PDB entry 1ARU | X-ray diffraction, 1.60 A resolution | chain A

Chain A:
Name: Peroxidase
Organism: 'Arthromyces ramosus'
Notes: EC 1.11.1.7
UniProtKB: P28313 (PER_ARTRA); residues 1-344 here correspond to UniProt positions 21-364 (UniProt number = residue number + 20)
Amino-acid sequence (344 residues; row label = number of the first residue in the row):
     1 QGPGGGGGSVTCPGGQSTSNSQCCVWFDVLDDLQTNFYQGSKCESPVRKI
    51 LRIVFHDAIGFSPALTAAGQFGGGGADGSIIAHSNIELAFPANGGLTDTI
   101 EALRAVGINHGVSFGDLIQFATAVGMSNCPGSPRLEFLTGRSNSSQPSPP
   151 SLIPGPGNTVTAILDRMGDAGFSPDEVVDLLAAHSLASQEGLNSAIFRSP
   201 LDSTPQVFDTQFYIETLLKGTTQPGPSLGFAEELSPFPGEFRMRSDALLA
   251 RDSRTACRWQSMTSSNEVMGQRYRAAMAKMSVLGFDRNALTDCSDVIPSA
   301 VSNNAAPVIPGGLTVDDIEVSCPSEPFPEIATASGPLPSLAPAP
Not modelled in the structure: 1-8
Curated features (UniProtKB/Swiss-Prot):
  - active site: His-56 (Proton acceptor)
  - binding site (Ca(2+)): Asp-57, Gly-75, Asp-77, Ser-79, Ser-185, Asp-202, Thr-204, Val-207, Asp-209
  - binding site (heme b): His-184
  - site: Arg-52 (Transition state stabilizer)
  - modified residue: Gln-1 (Pyrrolidone carboxylic acid)
  - glycosylation: Asn-143 (N-linked (GlcNAc...) (high mannose) asparagine)
Disulfide bonds: Cys-12/Cys-24, Cys-23/Cys-293, Cys-43/Cys-129, Cys-257/Cys-322
Covalent attachments: N-acetylglucosamine (NAG) linked to Asn-143
Bound ions: Ca2+ site 1: Asp-57, Gly-75, Asp-77, Ser-79; heme Fe: His-184 (together with cyanide ion); Ca2+ site 2: Ser-185, Asp-202, Thr-204, Val-207, Asp-209
Ligand contacts:
  - cyanide ion (CYN): Arg-52, Phe-55, His-56, His-184
  - heme (HEM): Arg-48, Lys-49, Leu-51, Arg-52, Phe-55, Pro-154, Gly-155, Pro-156, Ile-163, Val-177, Leu-180, Leu-181, Ala-183, His-184, Leu-186, Ala-187, Ser-188, Gln-189, Glu-190, Gly-191, Leu-192, Met-243, Ser-245, Tyr-273, Met-277, Met-280

Summary:
Chain A binds cyanide ion and heme. N-acetylglucosamine is covalently linked to Asn-143. Asp-57, Gly-75,
Asp-77 and Ser-79 coordinate Ca2+ site 1. From UniProt: active-site residue His-56, 9 Ca2+-binding residues
and heme b-binding residue His-184.
Chain A is Peroxidase ('Arthromyces ramosus'); the structure, Crystal structures of cyanide-and
triiodide-bound forms of arthromyces ramosus peroxidase at different ph values. perturbations of ..., was
determined by X-ray diffraction (same publication as 1ARV, 1ARW, 1ARX and 1ARY).
